PDB entry 7BOL | X-ray diffraction, 1.80 A resolution | chain A

== Chain A ==
Protein: Ubiquitin-conjugating enzyme E2 D2
Source organism: Homo sapiens
Notes: EC 2.3.2.23, 2.3.2.24
Reference sequence: P62837 (UB2D2_HUMAN); residue numbers follow UniProt; this construct covers 1-147
Chain sequence (148 residues; row label = number of the first residue in the row; numbering starts at 0):
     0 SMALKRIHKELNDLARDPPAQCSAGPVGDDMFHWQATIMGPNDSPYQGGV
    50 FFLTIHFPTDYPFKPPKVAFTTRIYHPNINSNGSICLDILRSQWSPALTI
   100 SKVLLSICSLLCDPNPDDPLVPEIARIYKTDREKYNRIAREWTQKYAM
Sequence notes: expression tag (0)
From the paper describing this entry:
  - mutagenesis - S22R/N77A/C85S: increased stability
  - catalytic residues: Cys85 (citing earlier work)

== In short ==
The paper reports the catalytic residue Cys85; S22R/N77A/C85S increase stability.
Chain A is Ubiquitin-conjugating enzyme E2 D2 (Homo sapiens); the structure, ubiquitin-conjugating enzyme,
Ube2D2, was determined by X-ray diffraction (same publication as 6M2C and 6M2D).
